6P71 - chains B and D of the 9 polymer chains in the assembly; structure by X-ray diffraction, 2.92 A resolution.

== Chain B ==
Name: DNA-directed RNA polymerase subunit alpha
Organism: Thermus thermophilus
Notes: EC 2.7.7.6
Reference sequence: Q9Z9H6 (RPOA_THETH); residues 1-315 here = UniProt positions 1-315
Chain sequence (315 residues; numbered 1 to 315; the number before each row is that of its first residue):
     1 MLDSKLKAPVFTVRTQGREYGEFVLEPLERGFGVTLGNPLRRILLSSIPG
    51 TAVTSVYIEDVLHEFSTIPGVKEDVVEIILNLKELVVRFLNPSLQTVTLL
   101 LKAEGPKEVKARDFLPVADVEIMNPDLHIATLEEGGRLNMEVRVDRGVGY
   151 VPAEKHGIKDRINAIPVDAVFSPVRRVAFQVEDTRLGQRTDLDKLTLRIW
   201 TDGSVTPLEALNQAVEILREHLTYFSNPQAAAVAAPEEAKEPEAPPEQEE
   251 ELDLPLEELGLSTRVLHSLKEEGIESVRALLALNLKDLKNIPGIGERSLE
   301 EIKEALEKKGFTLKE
Disordered / not traced: 1-6, 229-315

== Chain D ==
Name: DNA-directed RNA polymerase subunit beta'
Organism: Thermus thermophilus
Notes: EC 2.7.7.6
Reference sequence: Q8RQE8 (RPOC_THET8); residues 1-1524 here = UniProt positions 1-1524
Chain sequence (1524 residues; row label = number of the first residue in the row):
     1 MKKEVRKVRIALASPEKIRSWSYGEVEKPETINYRTLKPERDGLFDERIF
    51 GPIKDYECACGKYKRQRFEGKVCERCGVEVTKSIVRRYRMGHIELATPAA
   101 HIWFVKDVPSKIGTLLDLSATELEQVLYFSKYIVLDPKGAILNGVPVEKR
   151 QLLTDEEYRELRYGKQETYPLPPGVDALVKDGEEVVKGQELAPGVVSRLD
   201 GVALYRFPRRVRVEYVKKERAGLRLPLAAWVEKEAYKPGEILAELPEPYL
   251 FRAEEEGVVELKELEEGAFLVLRREDEPVATYFLPVGMTPLVVHGEIVEK
   301 GQPLAEAKGLLRMPRQVRAAQVEAEEEGETVYLTLFLEWTEPKDYRVQPH
   351 MNVVVPEGARVEAGDKIVAAIDPEEEVIAEAEGVVHLHEPASILVVKARV
   401 YPFEDDVEVSTGDRVAPGDVLADGGKVKSDVYGRVEVDLVRNVVRVVESY
   451 DIDARMGAEAIQQLLKELDLEALEKELLEEMKHPSRARRAKARKRLEVVR
   501 AFLDSGNRPEWMILEAVPVLPPDLRPMVQVDGGRFATSDLNDLYRRLINR
   551 NNRLKKLLAQGAPEIIIRNEKRMLQEAVDALLDNGRRGAPVTNPGSDRPL
   601 RSLTDILSGKQGRFRQNLLGKRVDYSGRSVIVVGPQLKLHQCGLPKRMAL
   651 ELFKPFLLKKMEEKGIAPNVKAARRMLERQRDIKDEVWDALEEVIHGKVV
   701 LLNRAPTLHRLGIQAFQPVLVEGQSIQLHPLVCEAFNADFDGDQMAVHVP
   751 LSSFAQAEARIQMLSAHNLLSPASGEPLAKPSRDIILGLYYITQVRKEKK
   801 GAGLEFATPEEALAAHERGEVALNAPIKVAGRETSVGRLKYVFANPDEAL
   851 LAVAHGIVDLQDVVTVRYMGKRLETSPGRILFARIVAEAVEDEKVAWELI
   901 QLDVPQEKNSLKDLVYQAFLRLGMEKTARLLDALKYYGFTFSTTSGITIG
   951 IDDAVIPEEKKQYLEEADRKLLQIEQAYEMGFLTDRERYDQILQLWTETT
  1001 EKVTQAVFKNFEENYPFNPLYVMAQSGARGNPQQIRQLCGLRGLMQKPSG
  1051 ETFEVPVRSSFREGLTVLEYFISSHGARKGGADTALRTADSGYLTRKLVD
  1101 VTHEIVVREADCGTTNYISVPLFQPDEVTRSLRLRKRADIEAGLYGRVLA
  1151 REVEVLGVRLEEGRYLSMDDVHLLIKAAEAGEIQEVPVRSPLTCQTRYGV
  1201 CQKCYGYDLSMARPVSIGEAVGIVAAQSIGEPGTQLTMRTFHTGGVAGAA
  1251 DITQGLPRVIELFEARRPKAKAVISEIDGVVRIEETEEKLSVFVESEGFS
  1301 KEYKLPKEARLLVKDGDYVEAGQPLTRGAIDPHQLLEAKGPEAVERYLVE
  1351 EIQKVYRAQGVKLHDKHIEIVVRQMMKYVEVTDPGDSRLLEGQVLEKWDV
  1401 EALNERLIAEGKTPVAWKPLLMGVTKSALSTKSWLSAASFQNTTHVLTEA
  1451 AIAGKKDELIGLKENVILGRLIPAGTGSDFVRFTQVVDQKTLKAIEEARK
  1501 EAVEAKERPAARRGVKREQPGKQA
Disordered / not traced: 1-2, 1503-1524
Ion coordination: Zn2+ site 1: Cys-58, Cys-60, Cys-73, Cys-76; Mg2+ site 1: Asp-739, Asp-741, Asp-743 (shared with 1 residue of chain I); Mg2+ site 2: Asp-739 (together with UTP); Zn2+ site 2: Cys-1112, Cys-1194, Cys-1201, Cys-1204
Residues lining bound ligands: UTP (uridine 5'-triphosphate): Arg-704, Pro-706, Asn-737, Asp-739, Asp-741, Arg-783, Arg-1029, Gln-1235, Met-1238, Arg-1239, His-1242

== Chain B / chain D interface ==
Contacting residue pairs (35):
  Leu-45(B) with His-855(D)
  Ser-46(B) with His-855(D)
  His-63(B) with Glu-810(D), salt bridge
  Phe-65(B) with Pro-809(D), hydrophobic; Glu-810(D)
  Asp-74(B) with Arg-872(D), salt bridge
  Val-76(B) with Val-842(D), hydrophobic
  Glu-77(B) with Arg-867(D), salt bridge; Arg-872(D), salt bridge
  Leu-80(B) with Val-842(D); Phe-843(D); Ala-844(D); Arg-867(D)
  Asn-81(B) with Arg-867(D)
  Lys-83(B) with Val-842(D), hydrogen bond (side chain-backbone); Glu-848(D), salt bridge
  Glu-84(B) with Ala-844(D); Asn-845(D), hydrogen bond; Arg-867(D), salt bridge
  Gly-149(B) with His-855(D)
  Tyr-150(B) with Phe-843(D); Glu-848(D), hydrogen bond; His-855(D)
  Pro-152(B) with Ile-857(D)
  Glu-154(B) with Lys-840(D), salt bridge
  Val-170(B) with Glu-848(D)
  Val-174(B) with Leu-851(D)
  Arg-175(B) with Asp-847(D)
  Arg-176(B) with Arg-884(D); Glu-888(D), salt bridge
  Arg-185(B) with Asp-689(D), salt bridge; Glu-692(D), salt bridge
  Gln-188(B) with Asp-685(D)
  Thr-190(B) with Glu-722(D), hydrogen bond
  Arg-198(B) with Glu-888(D), salt bridge
Other interface residues (no listed pair), chain B (27 interface residues in all): Glu-64, Asp-168, Ser-172, Gln-180
Other interface residues (no listed pair), chain D (25 interface residues in all): Leu-839, Tyr-841, Ala-852, Ala-854, Tyr-936

== Summary ==
The interface between chain B and chain D involves 27 residues on one side and 25 on the other; the contacts
include 4 hydrogen bonds and 11 salt bridges. Polar contacts include His-63(B)/Glu-810(D),
Asp-74(B)/Arg-872(D) and Glu-77(B)/Arg-867(D). Bound to chain D: UTP.
Chain B is DNA-directed RNA polymerase subunit alpha and chain D is DNA-directed RNA polymerase subunit beta',
both from Thermus thermophilus; the structure, X-ray crystal structure of a bacterial reiterative
transcription complex of pyrBI promoter, was determined by X-ray diffraction, deposited together with 6OVR,
6OVY, 6OW3, 6OY5, 6OY6, 6OY7 and 6P70.
